PDB entry 3PO3 | X-ray diffraction, 3.30 A resolution | chains A and B of the 16 polymer chains in the assembly

== Chain A ==
Name: DNA-directed RNA polymerase II subunit RPB1
Organism: Saccharomyces cerevisiae
Notes: EC 2.7.7.6
UniProt: P04050 (RPB1_YEAST); numbering as in UniProt (aligned over 1-1733)
Chain sequence (1733 residues; numbered 1 to 1733; the number before each row is that of its first residue):
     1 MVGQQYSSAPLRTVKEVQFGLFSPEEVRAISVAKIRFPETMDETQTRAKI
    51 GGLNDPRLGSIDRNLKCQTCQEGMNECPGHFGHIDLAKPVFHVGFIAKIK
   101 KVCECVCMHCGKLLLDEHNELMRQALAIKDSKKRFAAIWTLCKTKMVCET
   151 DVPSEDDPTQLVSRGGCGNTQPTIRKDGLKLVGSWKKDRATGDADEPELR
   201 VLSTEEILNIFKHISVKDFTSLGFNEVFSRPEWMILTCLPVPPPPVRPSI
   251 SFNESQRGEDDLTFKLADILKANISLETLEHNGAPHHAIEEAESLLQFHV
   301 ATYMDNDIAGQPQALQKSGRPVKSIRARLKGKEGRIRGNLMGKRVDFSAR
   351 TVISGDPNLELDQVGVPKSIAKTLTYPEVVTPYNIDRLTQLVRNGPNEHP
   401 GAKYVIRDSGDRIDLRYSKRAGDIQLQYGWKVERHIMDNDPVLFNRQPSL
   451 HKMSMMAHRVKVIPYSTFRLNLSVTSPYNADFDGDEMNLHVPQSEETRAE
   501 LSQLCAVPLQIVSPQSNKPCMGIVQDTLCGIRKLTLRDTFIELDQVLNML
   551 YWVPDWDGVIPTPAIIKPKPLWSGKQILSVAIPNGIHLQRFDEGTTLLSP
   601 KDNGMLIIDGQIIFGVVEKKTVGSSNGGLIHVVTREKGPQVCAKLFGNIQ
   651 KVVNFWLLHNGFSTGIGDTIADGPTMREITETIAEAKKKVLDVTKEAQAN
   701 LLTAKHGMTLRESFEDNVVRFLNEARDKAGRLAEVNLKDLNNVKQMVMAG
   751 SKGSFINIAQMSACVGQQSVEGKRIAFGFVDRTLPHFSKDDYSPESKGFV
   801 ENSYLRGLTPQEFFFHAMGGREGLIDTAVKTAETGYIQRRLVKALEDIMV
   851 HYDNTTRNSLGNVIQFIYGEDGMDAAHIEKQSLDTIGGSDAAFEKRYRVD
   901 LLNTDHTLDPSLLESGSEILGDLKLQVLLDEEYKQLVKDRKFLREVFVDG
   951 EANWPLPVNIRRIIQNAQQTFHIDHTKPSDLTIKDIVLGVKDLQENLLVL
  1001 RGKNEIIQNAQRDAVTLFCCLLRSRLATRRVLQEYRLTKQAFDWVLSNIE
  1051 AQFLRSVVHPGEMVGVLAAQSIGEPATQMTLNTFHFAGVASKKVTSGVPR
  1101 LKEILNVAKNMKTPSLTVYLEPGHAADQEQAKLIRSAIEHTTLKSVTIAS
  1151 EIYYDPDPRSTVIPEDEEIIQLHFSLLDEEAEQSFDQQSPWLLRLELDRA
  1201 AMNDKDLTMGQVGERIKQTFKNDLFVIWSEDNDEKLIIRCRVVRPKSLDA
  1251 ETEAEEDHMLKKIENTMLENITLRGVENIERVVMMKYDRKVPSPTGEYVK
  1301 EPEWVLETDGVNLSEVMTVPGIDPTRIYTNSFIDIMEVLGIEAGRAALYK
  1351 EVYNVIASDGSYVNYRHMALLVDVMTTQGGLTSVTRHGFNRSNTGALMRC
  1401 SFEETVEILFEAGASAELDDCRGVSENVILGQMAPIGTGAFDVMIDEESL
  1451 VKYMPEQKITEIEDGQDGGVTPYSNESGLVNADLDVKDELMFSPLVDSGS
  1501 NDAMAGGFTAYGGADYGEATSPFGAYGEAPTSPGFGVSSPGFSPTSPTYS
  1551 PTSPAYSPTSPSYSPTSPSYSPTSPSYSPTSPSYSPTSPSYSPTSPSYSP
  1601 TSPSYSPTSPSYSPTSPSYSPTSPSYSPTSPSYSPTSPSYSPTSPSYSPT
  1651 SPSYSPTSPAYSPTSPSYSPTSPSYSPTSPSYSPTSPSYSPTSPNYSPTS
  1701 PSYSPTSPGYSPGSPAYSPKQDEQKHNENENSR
Unresolved in the structure: 1, 187-194, 1177-1186, 1244-1253, 1456-1733
Ion coordination: Zn2+ site 1: Cys67, Cys70, Cys77, His80; Zn2+ site 2: Cys107, Cys110, Cys148, Cys167; Mg2+: Asp481, Asp483, Asp485 (shared with 1 residue of chain P)
Swiss-Prot annotation at these positions:
  - region: Pro248 to Asp260 (Lid loop), Asn306 to Lys323 (Rudder loop), Pro810 to Glu822 (Bridging helix)
  - binding site (Zn(2+)): Cys67, Cys70, Cys77, His80, Cys107, Cys110, Cys148, Cys167
  - binding site (Mg(2+)): Asp481, Asp483, Asp485
  - modified residue: Thr1471 (Phosphothreonine)
  - cross-link (Glycyl lysine isopeptide (Lys-Gly)): Lys695 (interchain with G-Cter in ubiquitin), Lys1246 (interchain with G-Cter in ubiquitin), Lys1350 (interchain with G-Cter in ubiquitin)
  - natural variant: Ser1653 to Pro1659 (deletion: In strain: A364A)
  - mutagenesis: Lys1246 (K1246R: Impairs ubiquitination during transcription stress)

== Chain B ==
Name: DNA-directed RNA polymerase II subunit RPB2
Organism: Saccharomyces cerevisiae
Notes: EC 2.7.7.6
UniProt: P08518 (RPB2_YEAST); residues 1-1224 here = UniProt positions 1-1224
Chain sequence (1224 residues; row label = number of the first residue in the row):
     1 MSDLANSEKYYDEDPYGFEDESAPITAEDSWAVISAFFREKGLVSQQLDS
    51 FNQFVDYTLQDIICEDSTLILEQLAQHTTESDNISRKYEISFGKIYVTKP
   101 MVNESDGVTHALYPQEARLRNLTYSSGLFVDVKKRTYEAIDVPGRELKYE
   151 LIAEESEDDSESGKVFIGRLPIMLRSKNCYLSEATESDLYKLKECPFDMG
   201 GYFIINGSEKVLIAQERSAGNIVQVFKKAAPSPISHVAEIRSALEKGSRF
   251 ISTLQVKLYGREGSSARTIKATLPYIKQDIPIVIIFRALGIIPDGEILEH
   301 ICYDVNDWQMLEMLKPCVEDGFVIQDRETALDFIGRRGTALGIKKEKRIQ
   351 YAKDILQKEFLPHITQLEGFESRKAFFLGYMINRLLLCALDRKDQDDRDH
   401 FGKKRLDLAGPLLAQLFKTLFKKLTKDIFRYMQRTVEEAHDFNMKLAINA
   451 KTITSGLKYALATGNWGEQKKAMSSRAGVSQVLNRYTYSSTLSHLRRTNT
   501 PIGRDGKLAKPRQLHNTHWGLVCPAETPEGQACGLVKNLSLMSCISVGTD
   551 PMPIITFLSEWGMEPLEDYVPHQSPDATRVFVNGVWHGVHRNPARLMETL
   601 RTLRRKGDINPEVSMIRDIREKELKIFTDAGRVYRPLFIVEDDESLGHKE
   651 LKVRKGHIAKLMATEYQDIEGGFEDVEEYTWSSLLNEGLVEYIDAEEEES
   701 ILIAMQPEDLEPAEANEENDLDVDPAKRIRVSHHATTFTHCEIHPSMILG
   751 VAASIIPFPDHNQSPRNTYQSAMGKQAMGVFLTNYNVRMDTMANILYYPQ
   801 KPLGTTRAMEYLKFRELPAGQNAIVAIACYSGYNQEDSMIMNQSSIDRGL
   851 FRSLFFRSYMDQEKKYGMSITETFEKPQRTNTLRMKHGTYDKLDDDGLIA
   901 PGVRVSGEDVIIGKTTPISPDEEELGQRTAYHSKRDASTPLRSTENGIVD
   951 QVLVTTNQDGLKFVKVRVRTTKIPQIGDKFASRHGQKGTIGITYRREDMP
  1001 FTAEGIVPDLIINPHAIPSRMTVAHLIECLLSKVAALSGNEGDASPFTDI
  1051 TVEGISKLLREHGYQSRGFEVMYNGHTGKKLMAQIFFGPTYYQRLRHMVD
  1101 DKIHARARGPMQVLTRQPVEGRSRDGGLRFGEMERDCMIAHGAASFLKER
  1151 LMEASDAFRVHICGICGLMTVIAKLNHNQFECKGCDNKIDIYQIHIPYAA
  1201 KLLFQELMAMNITPRLYTDRSRDF
Unresolved in the structure: 1-19, 71-89, 135-163, 336-344, 438-445, 503-506, 669-677, 716-721, 920-932
Ion coordination: Zn2+: Cys1163, Cys1166, Cys1182, Cys1185

== How chain A and chain B interact ==
Pairs across the interface (466):
  Val2(A) with Ala1157(B), hydrophobic; Phe1158(B); Arg1159(B), hydrogen bond (backbone-backbone); His1195(B)
  Gly3(A) with Arg1159(B)
  Gln4(A) with Arg1159(B)
  Gln5(A) with Arg1159(B), hydrogen bond (backbone-side chain); Leu1175(B); Asn1176(B), hydrogen bond
  Tyr6(A) with Arg1159(B)
  Ser7(A) with Arg1159(B); His1161(B), hydrogen bond; Leu1175(B); Phe1180(B); Gln1193(B)
  Ser8(A) with Asn1178(B), hydrogen bond; Phe1180(B)
  Ala9(A) with His1161(B); Phe1180(B), hydrophobic; Gln1193(B)
  Pro10(A) with Ile1191(B); Tyr1192(B); Gln1193(B), hydrogen bond (backbone-backbone)
  Leu11(A) with Gln1193(B); His1195(B)
  Arg12(A) with Tyr1192(B); Gln1193(B), hydrogen bond (backbone-backbone); Ile1194(B); Thr1218(B)
  Thr13(A) with Thr1218(B)
  Val14(A) with Leu1216(B), hydrophobic; Tyr1217(B)
  Lys15(A) with Tyr1217(B), hydrogen bond (backbone-backbone); Thr1218(B), hydrogen bond (side chain-backbone); Asp1219(B); Arg1220(B), hydrogen bond (backbone-side chain)
  Glu16(A) with Arg1215(B); Leu1216(B); Tyr1217(B), hydrogen bond (backbone-backbone); Asp1219(B); Arg1220(B); Ser1221(B), hydrogen bond (side chain-backbone); Arg1222(B), hydrogen bond (side chain-backbone)
  Val17(A) with Arg1215(B)
  Gln18(A) with Thr1213(B); Arg1215(B), hydrogen bond (backbone-backbone); Tyr1217(B)
  Phe19(A) with Thr1213(B)
  Gly20(A) with Ile1212(B); Thr1213(B), hydrogen bond (backbone-backbone)
  Leu21(A) with Asn1211(B); Thr1213(B), hydrogen bond (backbone-side chain)
  Phe22(A) with Leu1168(B), hydrophobic; Met1208(B); Asn1211(B), hydrogen bond (backbone-backbone); Ile1212(B); Thr1213(B)
  Glu26(A) with Leu1168(B); Arg1215(B), salt bridge
  Ala29(A) with Lys1183(B); Gly1184(B)
  Ile30(A) with Thr1170(B); Lys1183(B); Gly1184(B)
  Val32(A) with Lys1183(B)
  Gln68(A) with Ile1172(B)
  Thr69(A) with Lys1174(B)
  Cys70(A) with Ile1172(B), hydrophobic; Lys1174(B)
  Glu72(A) with Ala1173(B); Leu1175(B), hydrogen bond (side chain-backbone); Asn1176(B), hydrogen bond
  Met74(A) with Arg1116(B), hydrogen bond (backbone-side chain)
  Asn75(A) with Arg1116(B)
  Glu76(A) with Arg1159(B), salt bridge; Leu1175(B)
  Cys77(A) with Arg1116(B); Lys1201(B)
  Pro78(A) with Lys1201(B)
  Gly79(A) with Lys1201(B); Gln1205(B)
  Phe81(A) with Gln1205(B); Met1208(B), hydrophobic
  His92(A) with Met1210(B)
  Phe95(A) with Ile1212(B), hydrophobic
  Phe228(A) with Arg1215(B)
  Trp233(A) with Asn1211(B)
  Leu236(A) with Asn1211(B)
  Pro240(A) with Met1208(B); Asn1211(B)
  Pro242(A) with Ala1209(B), hydrophobic
  Pro243(A) with Gln1205(B)
  Pro245(A) with Leu1114(B); Tyr1198(B); Lys1201(B)
  Val246(A) with Leu1114(B); Leu1202(B), hydrophobic; Gln1205(B)
  Pro248(A) with Leu1114(B)
  Asn253(A) with Arg884(B); Arg935(B), hydrogen bond (backbone-side chain)
  Glu254(A) with Arg935(B), hydrogen bond (backbone-side chain)
  Gln256(A) with Ile918(B)
  Tyr303(A) with Ala1209(B)
  Met304(A) with Ala1209(B); Met1210(B), hydrophobic
  Ser318(A) with Lys470(B)
  Gly319(A) with Lys470(B)
  Arg320(A) with Lys471(B)
  Ile325(A) with Glu1206(B); Ala1209(B), hydrophobic; Met1210(B), hydrophobic
  Arg328(A) with Leu1114(B); Glu1206(B), salt bridge
  Leu329(A) with Glu1206(B); Met1210(B), hydrophobic
  Arg335(A) with Leu1114(B); Thr1115(B); Ala1199(B); Leu1202(B); Leu1203(B); Glu1206(B), salt bridge
  Ile336(A) with Leu1203(B), hydrophobic
  Arg337(A) with Arg1129(B), hydrogen bond (backbone-side chain); Glu1132(B), salt bridge
  Gly338(A) with Arg1129(B), hydrogen bond (backbone-side chain)
  Asn339(A) with Thr1115(B); Gln1117(B), hydrogen bond (backbone-side chain); Ala1199(B)
  Leu340(A) with Pro1197(B), hydrophobic; Ala1199(B), hydrophobic; Ala1200(B); Leu1203(B), hydrophobic
  Met341(A) with Glu1132(B); Arg1135(B)
  Gly342(A) with Arg1129(B), hydrogen bond (backbone-side chain); Phe1130(B); Gly1131(B)
  Lys343(A) with Gln1117(B); Leu1128(B); Arg1129(B); Phe1130(B), hydrogen bond (backbone-backbone); Leu1151(B); Ser1155(B); Asp1156(B); Pro1197(B)
  Arg344(A) with Pro1118(B); Val1119(B); Glu1120(B), salt bridge; Gly1127(B); Leu1128(B); Ser1155(B), hydrogen bond (backbone-side chain)
  Val345(A) with Pro1118(B), hydrophobic; Gly1127(B); Leu1128(B), hydrogen bond (backbone-backbone); Phe1130(B), hydrophobic; Arg1150(B); Ala1154(B); Ser1155(B)
  Asp346(A) with Arg1106(B), salt bridge; Arg1108(B); Gly1109(B); Met1111(B); Pro1118(B); Arg1150(B), hydrogen bond (backbone-side chain); Ala1154(B), hydrogen bond (backbone-backbone)
  Phe347(A) with Arg1106(B), hydrogen bond (backbone-backbone); Ala1107(B); Arg1108(B); Arg1150(B), hydrogen bond (backbone-side chain)
  Ser348(A) with Ala1105(B); Arg1106(B), hydrogen bond (backbone-backbone); Leu1128(B), hydrogen bond (side chain-backbone)
  Ala349(A) with His1104(B); Ala1105(B), hydrophobic; Leu1128(B)
  Arg350(A) with Lys1102(B); Ile1103(B); His1104(B), hydrogen bond (backbone-backbone); Leu1128(B)
  Thr351(A) with Val1099(B); Ile1103(B)
  Val352(A) with Gly977(B); Thr989(B); Val1099(B), hydrophobic
  Ser354(A) with Thr989(B); Ile990(B)
  Gly355(A) with Tyr833(B)
  Asp356(A) with Tyr833(B), hydrogen bond
  Pro357(A) with Ser831(B); Gly832(B); Tyr833(B)
  Asn358(A) with Tyr833(B), hydrogen bond
  Ser369(A) with Ile1103(B)
  Ile370(A) with Ile1103(B), hydrophobic; Ala1105(B), hydrophobic
  Thr373(A) with Ala1105(B); Ala1107(B)
  Leu374(A) with Arg1106(B); Ala1107(B), hydrophobic
  Arg412(A) with Arg1108(B)
  Glu433(A) with Arg1108(B), salt bridge
  Gln447(A) with Arg1129(B); Glu1134(B)
  Ser449(A) with Met1133(B); Glu1134(B), hydrogen bond; Cys1137(B)
  His451(A) with Cys1137(B), hydrogen bond (backbone-side chain)
  Lys452(A) with Ala1140(B); His1141(B), hydrogen bond (backbone-side chain)
  Met455(A) with Phe1130(B), hydrophobic; Glu1134(B); Cys1137(B), hydrophobic; Met1138(B), hydrophobic; His1141(B), hydrogen bond (backbone-side chain)
  Tyr465(A) with Ile976(B), hydrophobic
  Ser466(A) with Gln975(B), hydrogen bond; Val1099(B); Asp1100(B), hydrogen bond; Ile1103(B)
  Thr467(A) with Ile976(B); Gly977(B)
  Arg469(A) with Tyr833(B); Ile976(B); Gly991(B), hydrogen bond (side chain-backbone)
  Leu472(A) with Gln835(B); Glu836(B)
  Thr475(A) with Glu836(B)
  Asp481(A) with Glu836(B); Asp837(B)
  Phe482(A) with Gln835(B); Glu836(B), hydrogen bond (backbone-backbone); Asp837(B); Ser838(B); Thr989(B), hydrogen bond (backbone-side chain)
  Asp483(A) with Asp837(B); Lys979(B); Lys987(B), salt bridge; Gly988(B)
  Gly484(A) with Thr989(B)
  Glu486(A) with Lys1102(B)
  Asn488(A) with Leu1128(B)
  His490(A) with Phe1130(B); Arg1150(B), hydrogen bond
  Val491(A) with Arg1150(B), hydrogen bond (backbone-side chain)
  Pro492(A) with Phe1146(B), hydrophobic; Glu1149(B)
  Gln493(A) with Glu1149(B), hydrogen bond (backbone-side chain)
  Ser494(A) with Glu1149(B), hydrogen bond (backbone-side chain)
  Glu496(A) with Ser1145(B)
  Thr497(A) with Ser1145(B); Phe1146(B); Glu1149(B), hydrogen bond
  Glu500(A) with Ala1143(B); Ala1144(B), hydrogen bond (side chain-backbone); Ser1145(B), hydrogen bond; Phe1146(B), hydrogen bond (side chain-backbone)
  Leu501(A) with Phe1146(B), hydrophobic
  Leu504(A) with His1141(B); Gly1142(B)
  Cys505(A) with His1141(B)
  Gln510(A) with His1141(B)
  Val524(A) with Gln835(B)
  Gln525(A) with Gln835(B); Glu836(B), hydrogen bond (side chain-backbone); His1015(B), hydrogen bond (backbone-side chain)
  Asp526(A) with Cys829(B), hydrogen bond; Gly832(B); Gln835(B), hydrogen bond (backbone-side chain); Asn1013(B); His1015(B)
  Cys529(A) with His1015(B)
  Leu657(A) with Cys829(B), hydrophobic
  Leu658(A) with Tyr830(B); Ser831(B); Asn1074(B), hydrogen bond (backbone-side chain); His1076(B)
  His659(A) with Asn1074(B), hydrogen bond; Thr1077(B); Leu1081(B)
  Asn660(A) with Leu1081(B); Met1082(B), hydrogen bond (backbone-backbone); Ala1083(B), hydrogen bond (backbone-backbone)
  Gly661(A) with Ala1083(B)
  Phe662(A) with Ile827(B); Ala828(B); Cys829(B), hydrogen bond (backbone-backbone); Pro1014(B), hydrophobic; Ala1083(B)
  Ser663(A) with Ile827(B), hydrogen bond (side chain-backbone); Pro1014(B); Gln1084(B); Ile1085(B); Phe1086(B), hydrogen bond (side chain-backbone)
  Thr664(A) with Ile827(B); Pro1014(B); Phe1086(B)
  Gly665(A) with Leu1026(B); Phe1069(B); Phe1086(B)
  Ile666(A) with Leu1026(B); Ile1027(B), hydrophobic; Leu1030(B), hydrophobic; Arg1067(B); Phe1086(B), hydrophobic
  Gly667(A) with Arg1067(B)
  Asp668(A) with Phe1069(B)
  Ile670(A) with Val1052(B), hydrophobic; Glu1053(B); Arg1067(B)
  Thr680(A) with Ile729(B)
  Met746(A) with Pro1014(B); His1015(B), hydrogen bond; Pro1018(B), hydrophobic
  Ser751(A) with His1015(B), hydrogen bond
  Lys752(A) with His1015(B); Pro1018(B); Ser1019(B)
  Asn757(A) with Pro1018(B); Ser1019(B); Met1021(B)
  Gln760(A) with Met1021(B)
  Met761(A) with Pro1018(B); Met1021(B), hydrophobic; Val1023(B), hydrophobic
  Val770(A) with Gln513(B)
  Ala776(A) with Asn516(B)
  Gly778(A) with Asp397(B); His400(B); His515(B); Asn516(B), hydrogen bond (backbone-side chain); Thr517(B)
  Phe779(A) with Asn516(B); Thr517(B); Glu698(B); Glu699(B)
  Val780(A) with Glu699(B), hydrogen bond (backbone-side chain)
  Arg782(A) with Glu698(B), hydrogen bond (side chain-backbone); Glu699(B); Ile701(B), hydrogen bond (side chain-backbone)
  Thr783(A) with Asn516(B)
  Leu784(A) with Trp519(B), hydrophobic
  Pro785(A) with Glu698(B); Ile701(B); Leu702(B); Ile703(B), hydrogen bond (backbone-backbone)
  His786(A) with Trp519(B), hydrogen bond; Leu702(B); Ile703(B); Met705(B); His734(B), hydrogen bond (backbone-side chain); Glu742(B), salt bridge
  Phe787(A) with Leu702(B)
  Ser788(A) with His734(B)
  Lys789(A) with Glu699(B)
  Glu795(A) with Val731(B)
  Glu801(A) with Ile729(B)
  Asn802(A) with Arg728(B); Ile729(B), hydrogen bond (side chain-backbone)
  Tyr804(A) with His761(B), hydrogen bond (backbone-side chain); Asn762(B); Gln763(B); Met1021(B), hydrophobic; Val1023(B), hydrophobic
  Leu805(A) with His761(B), hydrogen bond (backbone-side chain); Val1052(B), hydrophobic
  Arg806(A) with Pro725(B), hydrogen bond (side chain-backbone); Ala726(B); Lys727(B); Arg728(B); Ile729(B); His761(B)
  Gly807(A) with Arg728(B); Asp760(B); His761(B)
  Leu808(A) with Arg728(B), hydrogen bond (backbone-side chain); Asp760(B), hydrogen bond (backbone-backbone); Phe1047(B)
  Thr809(A) with Ile729(B); Arg730(B); Phe1047(B)
  Pro810(A) with Trp519(B); Met705(B), hydrophobic; Pro745(B), hydrophobic; Phe1047(B), hydrophobic
  Gln811(A) with Met705(B); Val731(B)
  Phe813(A) with Leu749(B), hydrophobic; Pro759(B); Asp760(B); Asn767(B); Phe1047(B), hydrophobic
  Phe814(A) with Leu514(B), hydrophobic; His515(B); Asn516(B); Trp519(B), hydrophobic; Pro524(B), hydrophobic
  His816(A) with Gln763(B); Ser764(B), hydrogen bond (side chain-backbone)
  Ala817(A) with Leu514(B), hydrophobic; Pro524(B), hydrophobic; Ser764(B)
  Met818(A) with Gln513(B); Leu514(B); Asn516(B)
  Gly820(A) with Ser764(B)
  Arg821(A) with Arg512(B), hydrogen bond (side chain-backbone); Gln513(B); Leu514(B); Pro524(B), hydrogen bond (side chain-backbone); Thr527(B)
  Glu822(A) with Gln513(B)
  Leu824(A) with Glu529(B); Thr768(B)
  Ile825(A) with Lys510(B); Arg512(B); Gln513(B)
  Ala828(A) with Gly530(B)
  Val829(A) with Lys507(B)
  Arg839(A) with Glu1132(B), salt bridge
  Val842(A) with Asp1136(B)
  Lys843(A) with Glu1132(B), salt bridge; Arg1135(B)
  Glu846(A) with Arg1135(B), salt bridge
  Met1063(A) with Ile1139(B)
  Val1066(A) with Asp1136(B); Ile1139(B), hydrophobic
  Gln1070(A) with Asp1136(B); Cys1137(B); Ala1140(B)
  Lys1144(A) with Gly263(B)
  His1258(A) with Glu319(B), salt bridge
  Asn1265(A) with Gly263(B); Ser265(B), hydrogen bond
  Glu1269(A) with Gly263(B); Ser264(B)
  Leu1409(A) with Leu1207(B), hydrophobic
  Phe1410(A) with Met1210(B), hydrophobic; Ile1212(B), hydrophobic
  Leu1418(A) with Ser1221(B); Arg1222(B), hydrogen bond (backbone-side chain)
  Asp1420(A) with Arg1220(B), hydrogen bond (backbone-side chain); Arg1222(B), salt bridge
  Arg1422(A) with Phe1224(B), hydrogen bond (side chain-backbone)
  Val1424(A) with Ile1139(B), hydrophobic
  Ser1425(A) with Arg1135(B)
  Val1428(A) with Leu1151(B), hydrophobic
  Ile1429(A) with Pro1197(B); Ala1200(B)
  Leu1430(A) with His1195(B); Ile1196(B); Pro1197(B); Phe1204(B), hydrophobic
  Gly1431(A) with Lys1148(B); Met1152(B); Pro1197(B)
  Gln1432(A) with Lys1148(B)
  Met1433(A) with Ala1144(B), hydrophobic; Ser1145(B)
  Ala1434(A) with Ala1144(B)
  Ile1436(A) with Ala1144(B)
  Gly1437(A) with Gly1142(B)
  Thr1438(A) with Gly1142(B), hydrogen bond (backbone-backbone); Ala1144(B), hydrogen bond (side chain-backbone); Ser1145(B)
  Gly1439(A) with Ala1144(B)
Also at the interface, not in a pair above, chain A (232 interface residues in all): Val27, Ser31, Phe252, Ser255, Arg326, Pro367, Thr375, Tyr404, Leu443, Asn445, Pro448, Leu450, Ala480, Thr527, Thr669, Asn742, Val743, Gly753, Glu771, Ile775, Phe777, Glu812, Gln838, Leu1067, Ser1401, Gly1413, Cys1421
Also at the interface, not in a pair above, chain B (204 interface residues in all): His518, Ala525, Gln531, Cys533, Gly534, Arg635, Ala695, Ser700, Ala704, Ile748, Asn834, Ile1017, Val1113, Leu1147, Glu1153, Val1160, Cys1166, Pro1214

== Overview ==
232 residues of chain A and 204 residues of chain B are in contact, with 90 hydrogen bonds and 15 salt
bridges. Among the polar pairs are Glu26(A)-Arg1215(B), Glu76(A)-Arg1159(B) and Arg328(A)-Glu1206(B).
Here chain A is DNA-directed RNA polymerase II subunit RPB1 and chain B is DNA-directed RNA polymerase II
subunit RPB2, both from Saccharomyces cerevisiae. Entry 3PO3 (Arrested RNA Polymerase II reactivation
intermediate) was determined by X-ray diffraction, deposited together with 3PO2.
